Entry 5W43 (X-ray diffraction, 3.15 A resolution); this record covers chains A and F of the 4 polymer chains in the assembly.

[Chain A]
Name: Transcriptional regulatory protein RcsB
Organism: Escherichia coli str. K-12 substr. MG1655
Reference sequence: P0DMC7 (RCSB_ECOLI); residues 1-216 here = UniProt positions 1-216
Sequence (216 residues; numbered 1 to 216; the number before each row is that of its first residue):
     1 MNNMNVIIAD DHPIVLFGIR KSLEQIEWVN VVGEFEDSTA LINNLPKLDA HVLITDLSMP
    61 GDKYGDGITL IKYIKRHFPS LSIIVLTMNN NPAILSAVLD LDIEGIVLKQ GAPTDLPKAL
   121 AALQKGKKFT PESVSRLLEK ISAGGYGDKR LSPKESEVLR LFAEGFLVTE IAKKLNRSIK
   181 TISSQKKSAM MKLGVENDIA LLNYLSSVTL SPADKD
Unresolved in the structure: 1, 142-147, 210-216
Swiss-Prot annotation at these positions:
  - DNA-binding region: Val168 to Lys187 (H-T-H motif)
  - modified residue: Asp56 (4-aspartylphosphate)
  - mutagenesis: Asp56 (D56E: Increases heterodimer formation with RcsA. Does not affect heterodimer formation with BglJ; D56N: Decreases heterodimer formation with RcsA. Does not affect heterodimer formation with BglJ)
Reported in the primary citation:
  - binding site for the 22-nt DNA strand: Ser152, Lys154, Val168, Thr169, Arg177, Ser178, Lys180, Thr181, Ser183, Ser184, Gln185, Lys186, Lys187, Lys192
  - binding site for the 22-nt DNA strand (chain F): Lys180, Ser184
  - post-translational modification sites: Asp56, Lys154, Lys180 (citing earlier work)

[Chain F]
Molecule: 22-nt DNA strand
Sequence (22 nucleotides; each row starts with the number of its first residue):
    23 TATCTAAGAT TTTTCCTAAA TC

[Chain A / chain F interface]
Contacting residue pairs - 14 pairs, chain A then chain F:
  Leu167(A) with DT35(F), phosphate contact
  Val168(A) with DT35(F), hydrogen bond to the phosphate; DT36(F), phosphate contact
  Thr169(A) with DT34(F), sugar contact; DT35(F), hydrogen bond to the phosphate
  Ile179(A) with DT35(F), base contact
  Lys180(A) with DT36(F), hydrogen bond to the base
  Ser183(A) with DT35(F), sugar contact; DT36(F), hydrogen bond to the phosphate
  Ser184(A) with DC38(F), base contact
  Lys186(A) with DT35(F), phosphate contact; DT36(F), salt bridge to the phosphate
  Lys187(A) with DT36(F), phosphate contact; DC37(F), salt bridge to the phosphate
Also at the interface, not in a pair above, chain A (10 interface residues in all): Asp198

[Summary]
The interface between chain A and chain F involves 10 residues on one side and 5 on the other; the contacts
include 4 hydrogen bonds and 2 salt bridges. Polar pairs include Lys180(A)-DT36(F), Val168(A)-DT35(F) and
Thr169(A)-DT35(F). From the paper: a binding site for the 22-nt DNA strand at Ser152(A), Lys154(A) and
Val168(A) among others; a binding site for the 22-nt DNA strand (chain F) at Lys180(A) and Ser184(A).
Here chain A is Transcriptional regulatory protein RcsB (Escherichia coli str. K-12 substr. MG1655) and chain
F is a 22-nt DNA strand. Entry 5W43 (Structure of the two-component response regulator RcsB-DNA complex) was
determined by X-ray diffraction (same publication as 5VXN).
